8THD - chains B and H of the 8 polymer chains in the assembly; structure by electron microscopy, 3.25 A resolution.

== Chain B ==
Molecule: Replication factor C subunit 4
Organism: Saccharomyces cerevisiae
UniProtKB: P40339 (RFC4_YEAST); residues 1-323 here = UniProt positions 1-323
Sequence (323 residues; each row starts with the number of its first residue):
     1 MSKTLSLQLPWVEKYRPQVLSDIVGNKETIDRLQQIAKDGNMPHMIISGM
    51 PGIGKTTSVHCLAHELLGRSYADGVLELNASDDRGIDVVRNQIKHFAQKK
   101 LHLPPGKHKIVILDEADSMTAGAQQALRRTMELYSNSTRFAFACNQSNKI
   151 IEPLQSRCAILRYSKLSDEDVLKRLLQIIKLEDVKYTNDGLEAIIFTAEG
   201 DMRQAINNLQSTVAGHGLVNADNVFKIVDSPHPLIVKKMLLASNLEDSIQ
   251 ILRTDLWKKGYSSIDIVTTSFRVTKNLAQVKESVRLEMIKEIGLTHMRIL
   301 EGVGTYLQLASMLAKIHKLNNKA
Unresolved in the structure: 1-5
Swiss-Prot annotation at these positions:
  - binding site (ATP): Val12, Val24, Gly49 to Thr57, Asn145, Arg203

== Chain H ==
Molecule: Proliferating cell nuclear antigen
Organism: Saccharomyces cerevisiae
UniProtKB: A0A6B7JGY6 (A0A6B7JGY6_YEASX); residues 1-258 here = UniProt positions 1-258
Sequence (260 residues; numbered -1 to 258; the number before each row is that of its first residue; numbers below 1 keep their minus sign (Ala-1 is residue -1)):
    -1 ASMLEAKFEEASLFKRIIDGFKDCVQLVNFQCKEDGIIAQAVDDSRVLLV
    49 SLEIGVEAFQEYRCDHPVTLGMDLTSLSKILRCGNNTDTLTLIADNTPDS
    99 IILLFEDTKKDRIAEYSLKLMDIDADFLKIEELQYDSTLSLPSSEFSKIV
   149 RDLSQLSDSINIMITKETIKFVADGDIGSGSVIIKPFVDMEHPETSIKLE
   199 MDQPVDLTFGAKYLLDIIKGSSLSDRVGIRLSSEAPALFQFDLKSGFLQF
   249 FLAPKFNDEE
Unresolved in the structure: -1 to 0, 256-258
Differences from the reference sequence: expression tag (-1 to 0)

== How chain B and chain H interact ==
Pairs across the interface (9):
  Gln98(B) - Met119(H)
  Gln98(B) - Asp120(H)  hydrogen bond (backbone-backbone)
  Lys100(B) - Pro96(H)
  Lys100(B) - Asp97(H)
  Lys100(B) - Leu118(H)
  Lys100(B) - Met119(H)
  Lys100(B) - Asp120(H)
  Leu101(B) - Asp97(H)
  His102(B) - Thr95(H)
Interface residues without a listed pair, chain B (6 interface residues in all): His95, Lys99
Interface residues without a listed pair, chain H (7 interface residues in all): Lys117

== Summary ==
6 residues of chain B and 7 residues of chain H are in contact; the contacts include 1 hydrogen bond. The
hydrogen-bonded pair Gln98(B)-Asp120(H) is a backbone contact. Curated annotation (UniProt) lists 13
ATP-binding residues on chain B.
Chain B is Replication factor C subunit 4 and chain H is Proliferating cell nuclear antigen, both from
Saccharomyces cerevisiae; the structure, Structure of the Saccharomyces cerevisiae clamp unloader Elg1-RFC
bound to PCNA, was determined by electron microscopy together with 8THB and 8THC from the same study.
